PDB entry 8J21 | electron microscopy, 3.30 A resolution | chains C and D of the 5 polymer chains in the assembly

== Chain C ==
Name: Guanine nucleotide-binding protein G(i) subunit alpha-1
Organism: Homo sapiens
UniProtKB: P63096 (GNAI1_HUMAN); residues 1-354 here = UniProt positions 1-354
Amino-acid sequence (354 residues; row label = number of the first residue in the row):
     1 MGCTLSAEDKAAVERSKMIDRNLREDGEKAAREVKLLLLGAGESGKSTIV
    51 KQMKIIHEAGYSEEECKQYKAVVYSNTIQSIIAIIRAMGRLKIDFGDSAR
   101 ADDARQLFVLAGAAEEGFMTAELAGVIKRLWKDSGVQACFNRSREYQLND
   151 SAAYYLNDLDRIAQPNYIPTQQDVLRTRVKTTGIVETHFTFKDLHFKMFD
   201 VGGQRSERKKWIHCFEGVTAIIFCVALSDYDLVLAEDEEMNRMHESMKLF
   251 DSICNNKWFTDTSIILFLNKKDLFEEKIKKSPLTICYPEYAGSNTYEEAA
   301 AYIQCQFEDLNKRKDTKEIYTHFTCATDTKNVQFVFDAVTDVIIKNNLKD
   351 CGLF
Not modelled in the structure: 1, 57-181, 235-239
UniProt features mapped onto this chain:
  - region: Lys35 to Thr48 (G1 motif), Asp173 to Thr181 (G2 motif), Phe196 to Arg205 (G3 motif), Ile265 to Asp272 (G4 motif), Thr324 to Thr329 (G5 motif)
  - binding site (GTP): Glu43 to Thr48, Ser151, Leu175 to Thr181, Asp200 to Gln204, Asn269 to Asp272, Ala326
  - binding site (Mg(2+)): Ser47, Thr181
  - modified residue: Arg178 (ADP-ribosylarginine), Gln204 (Deamidated glutamine), Cys351 (ADP-ribosylcysteine)
  - lipidation: Gly2 (N-myristoyl glycine), Cys3 (S-palmitoyl cysteine)
  - natural variant: Gly40 (G40C: In NEDHISB; G40R: In NEDHISB), Gly45 (G45D: In NEDHISB), Thr48 (T48I: In NEDHISB; T48K: In NEDHISB), Gln52 (Q52P: In NEDHISB), Ser75 (deletion: In NEDHISB; uncertain significance), Gln172 (deletion: In NEDHISB), Asp173 (D173V: In NEDHISB), Glu186 to Phe189 (deletion: In NEDHISB; uncertain significance), Cys224 (C224Y: In NEDHISB), Lys270 (K270N: In NEDHISB; K270R: In NEDHISB), Asp272 (D272G: In NEDHISB), Ala326 (A326P: In NEDHISB), 1 further natural variant entry in UniProt
  - mutagenesis: Gly42 (G42R: Abolishes switch to an activated conformation and dissociation from beta and gamma subunits upon GTP binding. Abolishes interaction with RGS family members), Glu116 (E116L: Enhances interaction (inactive GDP-bound) with RGS14), Gln147 (Q147L: Enhances interaction (inactive GDP-bound) with RGS14), Glu245 (E245L: Enhances interaction (inactive GDP-bound) with RGS14)

== Chain D ==
Name: Free fatty acid receptor 3
Organism: Homo sapiens
UniProtKB: O14843 (FFAR3_HUMAN); numbering as in UniProt (aligned over 1-314)
Amino-acid sequence (314 residues; row label = number of the first residue in the row):
     1 MDTSPDQSFFPGNHWLVFSVYLFTFLVGLPLNLLALVIFVGKLRRRPVAV
    51 DVLLLNLTLSDLLLLLFLPFRMVEAASGMHWPLPFILCPLSGFLFFTTIY
   101 LTALFLAAVSIERFLSVAYPLWYKTRPRLGQAGLVSVACWLLASAHCSVV
   151 YVIEFSGDISHSQGTNGTCYLEFREDQLAILLPVRLEMAVVLFGVPLLIT
   201 SYCYSRLVWILGRGASHRRRRRVAGLVAATLLNFLVCFGPYNVSHVVGYI
   251 QGESPVWRSYVLLLSTLNSCVDPLVYYFSSSGFQADFHELLRRLCGLWGP
   301 WQQESSMELKEQKG
Not modelled in the structure: 1-12, 159-164, 293-314
Disulfide bonds: Cys88-Cys169
Sequence notes: variant Ser4 (Gly in O14843), Ile38 (Val in O14843), Arg44 (Gln in O14843), Ser77 (Asn in O14843), Tyr119 (His in O14843), Val227 (Leu in O14843), Val256 (Ala in O14843); conflict Phe9 (Tyr in O14843), Pro11 (Ser in O14843), Leu16 (Phe in O14843), Phe23 (Leu in O14843), Leu59 (Ala in O14843), Leu94 (Ile in O14843), Glu175 (Lys in O14843), Gly194 (Val in O14843), Leu198 (Ile in O14843), Ala215 (Gly in O14843), Arg220 (Gln in O14843), Gln251 (Cys in O14843), Ser259 (Ile in O14843), Leu262 (Thr in O14843), Leu274 (Phe in O14843), Pro300 (Gln in O14843)
Small-molecule neighbours: butanoic acid (BUA): Phe96, Tyr100, Cys147, Val150, Arg185, Met188, Tyr241, His245, Arg258
UniProt features mapped onto this chain:
  - glycosylation: Asn166 (N-linked (GlcNAc...) asparagine)
  - natural variant: Arg44 (Q44R: this construct carries the variant), Arg174 (R174W: Abolishes activation by propionate), Val227 (L227V: this construct carries the variant), Val256 (A256V: this construct carries the variant)
  - mutagenesis: His146 (H146A: Partial loss of SCFA-induced G protein-coupled receptor activity), Asp158 (D158N: Gain of SCFA-independent constitutive G protein-coupled receptor activity), Arg185 (R185A: Loss of SCFA-induced G protein-coupled receptor activity), His245 (H245A: Loss of SCFA-induced G protein-coupled receptor activity), Arg258 (R258A: Loss of SCFA-induced G protein-coupled receptor activity)
Reported in the primary citation:
  - binding site for butanoic acid: Phe96, Tyr100, Cys147, Val150, Arg185, Tyr241, His245, Arg258
  - mutagenesis - F96Y, M188L: increased signaling in response to AA
  - mutagenesis - F96Y, M188L: decreased signaling in response to butanoic acid
  - mutagenesis - F96Y, M188L: decreased signaling in response to VA
  - mutagenesis - F96Y, M188L: decreased signaling in response to CA
  - specificity-determining residues: Met188

== Interface between chain C and chain D ==
Contacting residue pairs (39; chain C residue first):
  Ala31(C) - Lys124(D)
  Arg32(C) - Thr125(D)
  Leu194(C) - Leu121(D)  hydrophobic
  Lys314(C) - Arg218(D)
  Asp315(C) - Arg218(D)  hydrogen bond (backbone-side chain)
  Thr316(C) - Arg218(D)
  Glu318(C) - Arg219(D)  salt bridge
  Phe336(C) - Leu121(D)  hydrophobic
  Asp341(C) - Gly214(D)
  Asp341(C) - Arg219(D)
  Ile343(C) - Pro120(D)  hydrophobic
  Ile343(C) - Lys124(D)
  Ile344(C) - Pro120(D)  hydrophobic
  Ile344(C) - Leu211(D)  hydrophobic
  Lys345(C) - Arg218(D)
  Lys345(C) - Arg219(D)
  Asn347(C) - Pro120(D)
  Asn347(C) - Tyr123(D)
  Asn347(C) - Lys124(D)
  Leu348(C) - Val117(D)  hydrophobic
  Leu348(C) - Val223(D)  hydrophobic
  Lys349(C) - Ser280(D)
  Asp350(C) - Arg46(D)  salt bridge
  Asp350(C) - Val50(D)
  Cys351(C) - Val50(D)  hydrophobic
  Cys351(C) - Arg113(D)  hydrogen bond (backbone-side chain)
  Cys351(C) - Tyr123(D)  hydrogen bond
  Gly352(C) - Arg113(D)
  Gly352(C) - Ser279(D)
  Gly352(C) - Ser280(D)
  Leu353(C) - Arg113(D)
  Leu353(C) - Tyr204(D)
  Leu353(C) - Leu207(D)  hydrophobic
  Leu353(C) - Leu226(D)  hydrophobic
  Leu353(C) - Ser279(D)
  Phe354(C) - Arg218(D)
  Phe354(C) - Arg219(D)
  Phe354(C) - Arg222(D)
  Phe354(C) - Ser279(D)
Other interface residues (no listed pair), chain C (23 interface residues in all): Lys317, Tyr320, Thr340
Other interface residues (no listed pair), chain D (24 interface residues in all): Val48, Ser116, Ser216, Val227
Interface features reported in the paper:
  - pairs named by the authors: Asp350(C)-Arg46(D) (salt bridge), Cys351(C)-Arg113(D) (hydrogen bond)
  - interface residues, chain C: Ile344(C), Leu348(C), Leu353(C)
  - interface residues, chain D: Val117(D), Pro120(D), Tyr204(D), Leu207(D), Leu211(D), Val223(D), Leu226(D)

== Overview ==
Chain C and chain D form an interface of 23 and 24 residues respectively; the contacts include 3 hydrogen
bonds and 2 salt bridges. Among the polar pairs are Glu318(C)-Arg219(D), Asp350(C)-Arg46(D) and
Asp315(C)-Arg218(D). The paper describes a salt bridge between Asp350(C) and Arg46(D); a hydrogen bond between
Cys351(C) and Arg113(D). The paper reports a binding site for butanoic acid at Phe96(D), Tyr100(D) and
Cys147(D) among others; F96Y and M188L of chain D increase signaling in response to AA.
Here chain C is Guanine nucleotide-binding protein G(i) subunit alpha-1 and chain D is Free fatty acid
receptor 3, both from Homo sapiens. Entry 8J21 (Cryo-EM structure of FFAR3 complex bound with butyrate acid)
was determined by electron microscopy (same publication as 8J20, 8J22 and 8J24).
